8Y0Q - chains 2 and H of the 6 polymer chains in the assembly; structure by electron microscopy, 2.44 A resolution.

== Chain 2 ==
Name: VP2 of capsid protein
From: Foot-and-mouth disease virus O
Reference sequence: J9PGT1 (J9PGT1_9PICO); residues 1-218 here correspond to UniProt positions 287-504 (UniProt number = residue number + 286)
Chain sequence (218 residues; row label = number of the first residue in the row):
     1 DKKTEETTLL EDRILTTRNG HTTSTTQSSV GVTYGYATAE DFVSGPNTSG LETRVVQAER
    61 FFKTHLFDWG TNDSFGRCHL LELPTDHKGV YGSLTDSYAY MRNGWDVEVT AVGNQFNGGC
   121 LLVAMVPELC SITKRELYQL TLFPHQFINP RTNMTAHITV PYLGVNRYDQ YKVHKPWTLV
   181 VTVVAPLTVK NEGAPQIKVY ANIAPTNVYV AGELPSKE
Unresolved in the structure: 1-12, 218
Construct notes: conflict Thr182 (Met468 in J9PGT1), Lys190 (Asn476 in J9PGT1), Tyr209 (His495 in J9PGT1)

== Chain H ==
Name: pOA2 VH
From: Sus scrofa
Chain sequence (123 residues; row label = number of the first residue in the row):
     1 EEKVVESGGG LVQPGGSLRL SCVGSGFNFK NYEINWVRQA PGKALEWLAY ITQTSDFIYY
    61 ADSVKGRFTI SRDNSRNTAY LQMNNLRTED TARYFCTRAG LTGCKSRHCM YVWGPGAEVV
   121 VSS
Disulfides: Cys22-Cys96, Cys104-Cys109

== Chain 2 / chain H interface ==
Contacting residue pairs (17; chain 2 residue first):
  His65(2) - Lys105(H)
  Leu66(2) - Lys105(H)
  Phe67(2) - Lys105(H)
  Asp68(2) - Cys104(H)
  Asp68(2) - Lys105(H)  hydrogen bond (side chain-backbone)
  Asp68(2) - Ser106(H)
  Asn72(2) - Arg107(H)
  Ser74(2) - Phe57(H)
  Phe75(2) - Phe57(H)
  Gly76(2) - Phe57(H)
  Arg77(2) - Glu33(H)  salt bridge
  Arg77(2) - Gln53(H)  hydrogen bond
  Arg77(2) - Phe57(H)
  His79(2) - Gln53(H)
  Lys134(2) - Asp56(H)
  Lys134(2) - Phe57(H)
  Lys198(2) - Gly103(H)
Other interface residues (no listed pair), chain H (12 interface residues in all): Tyr50, Thr52, His108
Interface features reported in the paper:
  - pairs named by the authors: His65(2)-Lys105(H) (hydrogen bond), Asp68(2)-Lys105(H) (hydrogen bond)
  - epitope / paratope residues, chain 2: Leu66(2), Phe67(2), Phe75(2), Arg77(2), Lys198(2)
  - interface residues, chain H: Glu33(H), Gln53(H), Gly103(H), Arg107(H)

== In short ==
The chain 2/chain H interface involves 12 residues from each chain; the contacts include 2 hydrogen bonds and
1 salt bridge. Polar pairs include Arg77(2)-Glu33(H), Asp68(2)-Lys105(H) and Arg77(2)-Gln53(H). The paper
describes hydrogen bonds between His65(2) and Lys105(H) and Asp68(2) and Lys105(H). The paper reports
epitope/paratope residues Leu66(2), Phe67(2) and Phe75(2) among others; interface residues Glu33(H), Gln53(H)
and Gly103(H) among others.
Here chain 2 is VP2 of capsid protein (Foot-and-mouth disease virus O) and chain H is pOA2 VH (Sus scrofa).
Entry 8Y0Q (Complex of FMDV O/18074 and inter-serotype broadly neutralizing antibodies pOA-2) was determined
by electron microscopy, deposited together with 8Y0R.
